Entry 7VTP (electron microscopy, 3.23 A resolution); this record covers chains A and E of the 6 polymer chains in the assembly.

# Chain A (and E)
Protein: NACHT, LRR and PYD domains-containing protein 3
Organism: Homo sapiens
Notes: chain E of this document is another copy of the same molecule, construct and numbering; everything in this record applies to it too
Reference sequence: Q96P20 (NLRP3_HUMAN); residue numbers follow UniProt; this construct covers 130-1036
Chain sequence (931 residues; each row starts with the number of its first residue):
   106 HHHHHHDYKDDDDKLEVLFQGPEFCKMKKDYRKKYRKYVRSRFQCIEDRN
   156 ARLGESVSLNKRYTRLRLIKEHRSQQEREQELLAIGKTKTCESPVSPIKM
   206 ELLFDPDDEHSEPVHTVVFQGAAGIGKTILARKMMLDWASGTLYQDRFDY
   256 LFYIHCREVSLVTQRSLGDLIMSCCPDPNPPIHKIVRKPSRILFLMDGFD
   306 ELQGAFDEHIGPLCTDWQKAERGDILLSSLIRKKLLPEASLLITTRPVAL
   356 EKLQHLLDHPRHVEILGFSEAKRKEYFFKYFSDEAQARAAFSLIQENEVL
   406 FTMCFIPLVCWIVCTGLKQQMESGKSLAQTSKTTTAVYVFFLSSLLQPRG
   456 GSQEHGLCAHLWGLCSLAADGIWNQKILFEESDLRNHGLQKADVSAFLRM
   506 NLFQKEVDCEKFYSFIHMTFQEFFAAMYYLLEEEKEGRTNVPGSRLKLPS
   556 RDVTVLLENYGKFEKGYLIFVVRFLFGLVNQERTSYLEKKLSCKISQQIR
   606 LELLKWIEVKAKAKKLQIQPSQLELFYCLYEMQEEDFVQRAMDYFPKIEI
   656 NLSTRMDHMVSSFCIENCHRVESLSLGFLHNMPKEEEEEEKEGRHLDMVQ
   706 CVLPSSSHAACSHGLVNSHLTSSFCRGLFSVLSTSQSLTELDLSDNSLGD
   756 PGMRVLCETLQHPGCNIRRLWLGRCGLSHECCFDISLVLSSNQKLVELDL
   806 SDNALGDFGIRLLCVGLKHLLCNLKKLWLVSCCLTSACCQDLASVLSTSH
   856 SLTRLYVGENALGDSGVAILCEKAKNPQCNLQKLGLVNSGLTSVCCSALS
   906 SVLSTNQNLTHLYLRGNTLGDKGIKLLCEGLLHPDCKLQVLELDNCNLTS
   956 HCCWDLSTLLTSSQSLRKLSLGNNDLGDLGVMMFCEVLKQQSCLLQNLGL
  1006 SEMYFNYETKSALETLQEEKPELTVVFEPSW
Disordered / not traced: 106-134, 152-160, 180-201, 452-461, 509-515, 537-553, 686-725, 1035-1036
Construct notes: expression tag (106-129)
Residues lining bound ligands:
  - 7YN (1-[4-(2-oxidanylpropan-2-yl)furan-2-yl]sulfonyl-3-(1,2,3,5-tetrahydro-S-indacen-4-yl)urea): Gly226, Ala227, Ala228, Arg351, Pro352, Phe410, Ile411, Leu413, Val414, Thr439, Tyr443, Thr524, Phe575, Arg578, Leu628, Glu629, Tyr632, Met661, Asp662
  - ADP (adenosine-5'-diphosphate): Arg167, Tyr168, Thr169, Leu171, Ala227, Ala228, Gly229, Ile230, Gly231, Lys232, Thr233, Ile234, Phe373, Tyr381, Pro412, Leu413, Trp416, His522
Swiss-Prot annotation at these positions:
  - region: Lys131 to Lys134 (Required for binding to phosphatidylinositol 4-phosphate (PtdIns4P))
  - motif: Leu355 to Gln359 (KFERQ-like motif 1), Gln603 to Glu607 (KFERQ-like motif 2), Gln798 to Glu802 (KFERQ-like motif 3), Glu991 to Gln995 (KFERQ-like motif 4)
  - binding site (ATP): Thr169, Gly226 to Ile234, His522
  - modified residue: Tyr136 (Phosphotyrosine), Tyr140 (Phosphotyrosine), Tyr143 (Phosphotyrosine), Ser161 (Phosphoserine), Ser163 (Phosphoserine), Tyr168 (Phosphotyrosine), Ser198 (Phosphoserine), Ser201 (Phosphoserine), Ser265 (Phosphoserine), Ser295 (Phosphoserine), Ser334 (Phosphoserine), Ser728 (Phosphoserine), Ser735 (Phosphoserine), Ser806 (Phosphoserine), Tyr861 (Phosphotyrosine), Ser975 (Phosphoserine), Ser1035 (Phosphoserine)
  - lipidation (S-palmitoyl cysteine): Cys130, Cys837, Cys838, Cys844, Cys958
  - cross-link (Glycyl lysine isopeptide (Lys-Gly)): Lys324 (interchain with G-Cter in ubiquitin), Lys430 (interchain with G-Cter in ubiquitin), Lys689 (interchain with G-Cter in ubiquitin), Lys878 (interchain with G-Cter in ubiquitin), Lys927 (interchain with G-Cter in ubiquitin), Lys973 (interchain with G-Cter in ubiquitin)
  - natural variant: Ile174 (I174T: In CINCA), Val200 (V200M: In FCAS1 and MWS), Arg262 (R262L: In CINCA; R262P: In CINCA; R262W: In FCAS1 and MWS), Leu266 (L266H: In CINCA), Asp305 (D305G: In CINCA; D305N: In CINCA and MWS), Leu307 (L307P: In FCAS1 and MWS), Gln308 (Q308K: In CINCA), Phe311 (F311S: In CINCA), Thr350 (T350M: In MWS and CINCA), Ala354 (A354V: In MWS), Leu355 (L355P: In FCAS1), Glu356 (E356D: In CINCA), 14 further natural variant entries in UniProt
  - mutagenesis: Cys130 (C130A: Decreased palmitoylation and activation of the NLRP3 inflammasome; when associated with A-958), Tyr136 to Tyr143 (Decreased phosphorylation by BTK; when associated with F-168), Tyr143 (Y143R: Decreased ability to activate the NLRP3 inflammasome), Arg147 (R147E: Impaired ability to activate the NLRP3 inflammasome), Glu152 (E152R: Impaired ability to activate the NLRP3 inflammasome), Asn155 (N155A: Impaired ability to activate the NLRP3 inflammasome), Arg157 (R157E: Impaired ability to activate the NLRP3 inflammasome), Lys166 (K166E: Impaired ability to activate the NLRP3 inflammasome), Tyr168 (Y168F: Decreased phosphorylation by BTK; when associated with 136-F--F-143), Glu176 (E176R: Impaired ability to activate the NLRP3 inflammasome), Ser198 (S198A: Abolished phosphorylation by MAPK8/JNK1; decreased activation of the NLRP3 inflammasome; S198D/E: Mimicks phosphorylation state; increased activation of the NLRP3 inflammasome), Asp213 (D213R: Does not affect ability to activate the NLRP3 inflammasome), 39 further mutagenesis entries in UniProt
Reported in the primary citation:
  - self-association interface (contacts with another copy of this molecule): Arg759, Phe788, Asp789, Phe813, Arg816, Leu817
  - binding site for 7YN: Gly226, Ala227, Ala228, Arg351, Pro352, Met408, Phe410, Ile411, Leu413, Val414, Thr439, Tyr443, Thr524, Phe575, Arg578, Leu628, Glu629, Tyr632, Met661, Asp662
  - post-translational modification sites: Tyr136, Tyr140, Tyr143 (citing earlier work)

# Interface between chain A and chain E
Contacting residue pairs - 20 pairs, chain A then chain E:
  Arg759(A) - Arg816(E)
  His784(A) - His784(E)  hydrogen bond
  His784(A) - Phe813(E)
  Glu785(A) - Phe813(E)
  Glu785(A) - Arg816(E)
  Phe788(A) - Arg816(E)
  Phe788(A) - Leu817(E)  hydrophobic
  Phe788(A) - Val820(E)  hydrophobic
  Asp789(A) - Arg816(E)  salt bridge
  Phe813(A) - His784(E)
  Phe813(A) - Phe813(E)  hydrophobic
  Phe813(A) - Leu817(E)  hydrophobic
  Arg816(A) - Arg759(E)
  Arg816(A) - Glu785(E)
  Arg816(A) - Phe788(E)
  Arg816(A) - Asp789(E)  salt bridge
  Leu817(A) - Phe788(E)  hydrophobic
  Leu817(A) - Phe813(E)  hydrophobic
  Leu817(A) - Leu817(E)  hydrophobic
  Val820(A) - Phe788(E)  hydrophobic

# Summary
The chain A/chain E interface involves 9 residues from each chain, with 1 hydrogen bond and 2 salt bridges.
Polar contacts include Asp789(A)-Arg816(E) and His784(A)-His784(E). Chain A binds ADP and compound 7YN. The
paper reports a binding site for 7YN at Gly226(A), Ala227(A) and Ala228(A) among others; modification sites
Tyr136(A), Tyr140(A) and Tyr143(A).
Chain A and chain E are both NACHT, LRR and PYD domains-containing protein 3 (Homo sapiens); the structure,
Cryo-EM structure of PYD-deleted human NLRP3 hexamer, was determined by electron microscopy (same publication
as 7VTQ).
